7LVQ - chains B and K of the 3 polymer chains in the assembly; structure by electron microscopy, 2.90 A resolution.

[Chain B]
Name: Tubulin beta-2B chain
From: Sus scrofa
UniProtKB: A0A287AGU7 (A0A287AGU7_PIG); numbering as in UniProt (aligned over 1-445)
Amino-acid sequence (445 residues; each row starts with the number of its first residue):
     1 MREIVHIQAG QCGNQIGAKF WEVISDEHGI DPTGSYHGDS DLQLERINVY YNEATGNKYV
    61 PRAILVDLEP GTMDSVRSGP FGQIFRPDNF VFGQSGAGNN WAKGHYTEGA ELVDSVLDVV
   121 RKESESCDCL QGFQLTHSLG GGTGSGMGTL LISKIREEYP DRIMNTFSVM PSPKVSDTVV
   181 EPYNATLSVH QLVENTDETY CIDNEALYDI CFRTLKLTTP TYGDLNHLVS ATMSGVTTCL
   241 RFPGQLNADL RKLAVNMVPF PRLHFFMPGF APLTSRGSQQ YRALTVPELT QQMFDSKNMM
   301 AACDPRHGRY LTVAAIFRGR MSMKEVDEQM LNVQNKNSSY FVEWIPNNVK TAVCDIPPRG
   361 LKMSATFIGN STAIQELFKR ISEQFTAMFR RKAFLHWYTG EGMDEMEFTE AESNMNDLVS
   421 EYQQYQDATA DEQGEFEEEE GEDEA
Unresolved in the structure: 430-445
Small-molecule neighbours:
  - GDP (guanosine-5'-diphosphate): Gly10, Gln11, Cys12, Gln15, Asp67, Asn99, Ser138, Gly141, Gly142, Thr143, Gly144, Asp177, Glu181, Asn204, Tyr222, Asn226
  - GTP (guanosine-5'-triphosphate): Gln245, Leu246, Lys252
  - taxol (TA1): Glu22, Val23, Asp26, Glu27, Leu215, Leu217, Asp224, His227, Leu228, Ala231, Ser234, Phe270, Pro272, Leu273, Thr274, Ser275, Arg276, Gln279, Pro358, Arg359, Gly360, Leu361

[Chain K]
Name: Kinesin-like protein KIF14
From: Mus musculus
UniProtKB: L0N7N1 (KIF14_MOUSE); residues 391-743 here = UniProt positions 391-743
Amino-acid sequence (358 residues; numbered -4 to 743; 390 numbers in that range are skipped by the numbering (no residue carries them; nothing is unmodelled there); the number before each row is that of its first residue; numbers below 1 keep their minus sign (Gly-4 is residue -4)):
    -4 GPLGS
   391 NSQVTVAVRV RPFSKREKTE KASQVVFTNG EEITVEHPDM KQVYSFIYDV SFWSFDECHP
   451 GYASQTTVYE TLAAPLLDRA FEGYNTCLFA YGQTGSGKSY TMMGLNEEPG IIPRFCEDLF
   511 AQIAKKQTSE VSYHLEMSFF EVYNEKIHDL LVCKGENGQR KQPLRAREHP VSGPYVEGLS
   571 MNVVSSYSDI QSWLELGNKQ RATAATGMND KSSRSHSVFT LVMTQTKTEV VEGEEHDHRI
   631 TSRINLVDLA GSERCSTAHS SGQRLKEGVS INKSLLTLGK VISALSEQAN GKRVFIPYRE
   691 STLTWLLKES LGGNSKTAMI ATVSPAASNI EETLSTLRYA TQARLIVNIA KVN
Unresolved in the structure: -4 to -3
Sequence notes: expression tag (-4 to 0)
Swiss-Prot annotation at these positions:
  - binding site (ATP): Gly482 to Ser489
Ion coordination: Mg2+: Ser489, Ser603 (together with AMP-PNP)
Small-molecule neighbours: AMP-PNP (ANP; phosphoaminophosphonic acid-adenylate ester): Arg399, Arg401, Pro402, Ser444, Gln483, Thr484, Gly485, Ser486, Gly487, Lys488, Ser489, Tyr490, Leu495, Asn599, Lys601, Ser602, Ser603, Leu639, Ala640, Gly641

[Interface between chain B and chain K]
Contacting residue pairs (21):
  Glu157(B) - Lys536(K)  salt bridge
  Pro261(B) - Glu690(K)
  Arg262(B) - Arg689(K)
  Arg262(B) - Glu690(K)
  Met406(B) - Arg557(K)
  Met406(B) - Glu558(K)
  Met406(B) - His559(K)
  Met406(B) - Tyr565(K)  hydrogen bond
  Glu407(B) - Arg557(K)
  Thr409(B) - Pro560(K)
  Glu410(B) - Arg557(K)  salt bridge
  Glu410(B) - Glu558(K)
  Ser413(B) - Glu558(K)  hydrogen bond
  Ser413(B) - Arg689(K)
  Asn414(B) - Arg689(K)
  Asp417(B) - Phe685(K)
  Asp417(B) - Arg689(K)  salt bridge
  Ser420(B) - Phe685(K)
  Glu421(B) - Phe685(K)
  Gln424(B) - Phe685(K)  hydrogen bond (side chain-backbone)
  Asp427(B) - Arg683(K)  salt bridge
Also at the interface, not in a pair above, chain B (16 interface residues in all): Phe260, Thr429
Also at the interface, not in a pair above, chain K (13 interface residues in all): Lys670, Lys682, Val684

[In short]
16 residues of chain B and 13 residues of chain K are in contact; the contacts include 3 hydrogen bonds and 4
salt bridges. Polar pairs include Glu157(B)-Lys536(K), Glu410(B)-Arg557(K) and Asp417(B)-Arg689(K). Bound to
chain B: GTP, GDP and taxol. Ligands of chain K: AMP-PNP.
Chain B is Tubulin beta-2B chain (Sus scrofa) and chain K is Kinesin-like protein KIF14 (Mus musculus); the
structure, KIF14[391-743] - AMP-PNP closed state class in complex with a microtubule, was determined by
electron microscopy together with 6WWE, 6WWF, 6WWG, 6WWH, 6WWI, 6WWJ and 13 further entries from the same
study.
